7CBH - chains A and B; structure by X-ray diffraction, 1.95 A resolution.

[Chain A (and B)]
Molecule: Threonine--tRNA ligase
From: Salmonella enterica subsp. enterica serovar Cubana str. 76814
Notes: EC 6.1.1.3; chain B of this document is another copy of the same molecule, construct and numbering; everything in this record applies to it too
UniProt: V7II86 (V7II86_SALET); residues 242-642 here correspond to UniProt positions 222-622 (UniProt number = residue number - 20)
Sequence (411 residues; each row starts with the number of its first residue):
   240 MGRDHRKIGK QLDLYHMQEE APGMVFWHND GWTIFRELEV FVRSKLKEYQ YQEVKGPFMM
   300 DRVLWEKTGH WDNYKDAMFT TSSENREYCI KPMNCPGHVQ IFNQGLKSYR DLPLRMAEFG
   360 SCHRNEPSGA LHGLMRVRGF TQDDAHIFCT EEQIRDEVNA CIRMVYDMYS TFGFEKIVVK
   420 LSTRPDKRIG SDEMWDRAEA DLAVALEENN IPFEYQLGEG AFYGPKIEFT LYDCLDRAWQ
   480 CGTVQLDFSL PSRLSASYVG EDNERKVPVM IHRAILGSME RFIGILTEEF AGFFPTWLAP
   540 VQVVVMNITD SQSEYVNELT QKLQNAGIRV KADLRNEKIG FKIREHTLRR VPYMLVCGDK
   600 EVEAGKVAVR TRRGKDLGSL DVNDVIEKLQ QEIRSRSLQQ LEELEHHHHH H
Unresolved in the structure: 240, 642-650
Differences from the reference sequence: expression tag (240-241, 643-650)
Bound ions: Zn2+: C334, H385, H511 (together with FQR)
Small-molecule neighbours: FQR ([(E)-4-(7-bromanyl-6-chloranyl-4-oxidanylidene-quinazolin-3-yl)but-2-enyl] (2S,3R)-2-azanyl-3-oxidanyl-butanoate): H309, Y313, A316, M317, P331, M332, C334, R363, Q381, D383, A384, H385, Y462, T482, H511, R512, A513

[Chain A / chain B interface]
Residue-residue contacts (94; chain A residue first):
  H255(A) - Q339(B)
  H255(A) - I340(B)
  H255(A) - Q343(B)
  Q257(A) - Q339(B)  hydrogen bond
  E258(A) - R325(B)  salt bridge
  E259(A) - M299(B)
  E259(A) - D300(B)  hydrogen bond (backbone-backbone)
  E259(A) - Y327(B)
  A260(A) - P296(B)  hydrophobic
  A260(A) - M298(B)
  P261(A) - R325(B)
  P261(A) - Y327(B)
  M263(A) - P296(B)  hydrophobic
  M263(A) - M298(B)  hydrophobic
  V264(A) - K294(B)
  V264(A) - G295(B)
  V264(A) - P296(B)
  F265(A) - K294(B)
  F265(A) - P296(B)
  F265(A) - M299(B)  hydrophobic
  F265(A) - G336(B)
  F265(A) - Q339(B)
  W266(A) - V293(B)
  W266(A) - K294(B)  hydrogen bond (backbone-backbone)
  W266(A) - I340(B)
  H267(A) - I340(B)
  H267(A) - Q343(B)
  N268(A) - Q291(B)
  N268(A) - E292(B)
  N268(A) - V293(B)
  W271(A) - E292(B)  hydrogen bond
  W271(A) - K294(B)
  R275(A) - R282(B)
  R275(A) - E292(B)  salt bridge
  R282(A) - R275(B)
  Q291(A) - N268(B)
  E292(A) - N268(B)
  E292(A) - W271(B)  hydrogen bond
  E292(A) - R275(B)  salt bridge
  V293(A) - W266(B)
  V293(A) - N268(B)
  V293(A) - W271(B)
  K294(A) - V264(B)
  K294(A) - F265(B)
  K294(A) - W266(B)  hydrogen bond (backbone-backbone)
  K294(A) - W271(B)
  P296(A) - M263(B)  hydrophobic
  P296(A) - V264(B)
  P296(A) - F265(B)
  F297(A) - F297(B)  hydrophobic
  F297(A) - S360(B)
  F297(A) - H362(B)
  M298(A) - A260(B)
  M298(A) - M263(B)  hydrophobic
  M298(A) - H362(B)
  M299(A) - E259(B)
  M299(A) - F265(B)  hydrophobic
  D300(A) - E259(B)  hydrogen bond (backbone-backbone)
  F318(A) - M298(B)  hydrophobic
  F318(A) - T320(B)
  F318(A) - S321(B)
  F318(A) - S322(B)
  T319(A) - T319(B)
  T319(A) - T320(B)  hydrogen bond (backbone-side chain)
  T320(A) - F318(B)
  T320(A) - T319(B)  hydrogen bond (side chain-backbone)
  S322(A) - F318(B)
  S322(A) - N364(B)  hydrogen bond
  S322(A) - R377(B)  hydrogen bond
  E323(A) - E365(B)
  E323(A) - P366(B)
  E323(A) - S367(B)  hydrogen bond
  E323(A) - R377(B)  salt bridge
  R325(A) - E258(B)  hydrogen bond (side chain-backbone)
  R325(A) - E259(B)
  R325(A) - P261(B)
  Y327(A) - E259(B)
  Y327(A) - P261(B)
  I329(A) - I329(B)  hydrophobic
  G336(A) - F265(B)
  Q339(A) - H255(B)
  Q339(A) - Q257(B)
  Q339(A) - F265(B)
  I340(A) - H267(B)
  Q343(A) - H255(B)
  Q343(A) - H267(B)
  H362(A) - F297(B)
  N364(A) - S322(B)  hydrogen bond
  E365(A) - E323(B)
  P366(A) - E323(B)
  S367(A) - E323(B)  hydrogen bond
  R377(A) - S322(B)  hydrogen bond
  R377(A) - E323(B)  salt bridge
  Q563(A) - K286(B)
Also at the interface, not in a pair above, chain A (46 interface residues in all): G295, L303, S321
Also at the interface, not in a pair above, chain B (47 interface residues in all): L303

[In short]
The interface between chain A and chain B involves 46 residues on one side and 47 on the other; the contacts
include 16 hydrogen bonds and 5 salt bridges. Polar pairs include E258(A)-R325(B), R275(A)-E292(B) and
E323(A)-R377(B). Ligands of chain A: compound FQR.
Chain A and chain B are both Threonine--tRNA ligase (Salmonella enterica subsp. enterica serovar Cubana str.
76814); the structure, Crystal structure of threonyl-tRNA synthetase (ThrRS) from Salmonella enterica in
complex with an inhibitor, was determined by X-ray diffraction (same publication as 7CBG and 7CBI).
